Entry 5TSB (X-ray diffraction, 2.70 A resolution); this record covers chain A.

== Chain A ==
Protein: Membrane protein
Source organism: Bordetella bronchiseptica (strain ATCC BAA-588 / NCTC 13252 / RB50)
UniProtKB: A0A0H3LM39 (A0A0H3LM39_BORBR); residues 1-309 here = UniProt positions 1-309
Chain sequence (309 residues; numbered 1 to 309; the number before each row is that of its first residue):
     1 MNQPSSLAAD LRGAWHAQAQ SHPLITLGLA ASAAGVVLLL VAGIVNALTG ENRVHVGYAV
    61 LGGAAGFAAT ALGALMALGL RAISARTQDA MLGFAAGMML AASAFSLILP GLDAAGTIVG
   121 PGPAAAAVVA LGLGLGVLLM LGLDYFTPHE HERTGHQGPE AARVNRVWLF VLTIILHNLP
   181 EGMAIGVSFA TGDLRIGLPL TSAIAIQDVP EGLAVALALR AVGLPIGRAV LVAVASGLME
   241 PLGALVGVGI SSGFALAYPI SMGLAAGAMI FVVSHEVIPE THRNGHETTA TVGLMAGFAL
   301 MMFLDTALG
Unresolved in the structure: 1-55, 146-163, 278-288, 309
Modified positions: Mse-1 (selenomethionine); Mse-76, Mse-91, Mse-98, Mse-99, Mse-140, Mse-183, Mse-239, Mse-262, Mse-269, Mse-295, Mse-301, Mse-302 (selenomethionine; parent Met)
Ion coordination: Cd2+ site 1: His-177, Glu-181, Gln-207, Glu-211; Cd2+ site 2: Asn-178, Glu-240
From the paper describing this entry:
  - Cd2+ coordination: Mse-99, His-177, Asn-178, Glu-181, Gln-207, Asp-208, Glu-211

== In short ==
His-177, Glu-181, Gln-207 and Glu-211 coordinate Cd2+ site 1. Asn-178 and Glu-240 coordinate Cd2+ site 2. From
the paper: Cd2+ coordination by Mse-99, His-177 and Asn-178 among others.
Chain A is Membrane protein (Bordetella bronchiseptica (strain ATCC BAA-588 / NCTC 13252 / RB50)); the
structure, Crystal structure of the Zrt-/Irt-like protein from Bordetella bronchiseptica with bound Cd2+, was
determined by X-ray diffraction, deposited together with 5TSA.
